Entry 1BBR (X-ray diffraction, 2.30 A resolution); this record covers chains E and F of the 4 polymer chains in the assembly.

Chain E:
Molecule: Epsilon-thrombin
From: Bos taurus
Notes: EC 3.4.21.5
Reference sequence: P00735 (THRB_BOVIN); the construct lacks a stretch of the UniProt sequence and is renumbered around it, so the offset changes along the chain: 150-184 = UniProt 521-555; 187-204 = UniProt 563-580; 205-217 = UniProt 583-595; 219-221 = UniProt 596-598; 1 more segments
Amino-acid sequence (109 residues; each row starts with the number of its first residue; note: 1 number in that range is skipped by the numbering (no residue carries it; nothing is unmodelled there); a row labelled like 149B-149E holds insertion residues (149B, then the next letters in order)):
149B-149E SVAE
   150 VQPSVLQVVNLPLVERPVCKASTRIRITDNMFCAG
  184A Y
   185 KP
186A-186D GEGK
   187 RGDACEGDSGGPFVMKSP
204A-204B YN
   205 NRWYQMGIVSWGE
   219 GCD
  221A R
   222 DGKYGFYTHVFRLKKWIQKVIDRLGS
UniProt features mapped onto this chain:
  - region: Ala-183 to Val-200 (High affinity receptor-binding region which is also known as the TP508 peptide)
  - active site: Ser-195 (Charge relay system)
Disulfides: Cys-168/Cys-182, Cys-191/Cys-220

Chain F:
Molecule: Fibrinogen alpha/alpha-E chain precursor
From: Homo sapiens
Reference sequence: P02671 (FIBA_HUMAN); residues 309-318 here correspond to UniProt positions 26-35 (UniProt number = residue number - 283)
Amino-acid sequence (11 residues; numbered 308 to 318; the number before each row is that of its first residue):
   308 XDFLAEGGGVR
Modified / non-standard residues: ACE (acetyl group) at position 308
UniProt features mapped onto this chain:
  - site: Arg-318 (Cleavage)

How chain E and chain F interact:
Contacting residue pairs (20; chain E residue first):
  Arg-173(E) with Glu-313(F), salt bridge
  Ile-174(E) with Phe-310(F), hydrophobic; Gly-315(F)
  Asp-189(E) with Arg-318(F), salt bridge
  Ala-190(E) with Arg-318(F)
  Cys-191(E) with Arg-318(F)
  Glu-192(E) with Arg-318(F)
  Gly-193(E) with Arg-318(F), hydrogen bond (backbone-backbone)
  Asp-194(E) with Arg-318(F)
  Ser-195(E) with Arg-318(F), hydrogen bond (side chain-backbone)
  Ser-214(E) with Val-317(F); Arg-318(F), hydrogen bond (backbone-backbone)
  Trp-215(E) with Phe-310(F), hydrophobic; Gly-316(F); Arg-318(F)
  Gly-216(E) with Gly-316(F), hydrogen bond (backbone-backbone); Arg-318(F)
  Glu-217(E) with Gly-314(F)
  Gly-219(E) with Arg-318(F), hydrogen bond (backbone-side chain)
  Gly-226(E) with Arg-318(F)
Other interface residues (no listed pair), chain E (18 interface residues in all): Val-213, Cys-220, Phe-227

Overview:
The interface between chain E and chain F involves 18 residues on one side and 7 on the other, with 5 hydrogen
bonds and 2 salt bridges. Among the polar pairs are Arg-173(E)/Glu-313(F), Asp-189(E)/Arg-318(F) and
Ser-195(E)/Arg-318(F).
Chain E is Epsilon-thrombin (Bos taurus) and chain F is Fibrinogen alpha/alpha-E chain precursor (Homo
sapiens); the structure, The structure of residues 7-16 of the A alpha chain of human fibrinogen bound to
bovine ..., was determined by X-ray diffraction.
